5A2Y - chains A and B; structure by X-ray diffraction, 2.75 A resolution.

== Chain A (and B) ==
Protein: Mitochondrial protein
Source organism: Gallus gallus
Notes: fragment: resuidues 37-568; chain B of this document is another copy of the same molecule, construct and numbering; everything in this record applies to it too
UniProtKB: F1NBW0 (F1NBW0_CHICK); residue numbers follow UniProt; this construct covers 37-568
Amino-acid sequence (555 residues; each row starts with the number of its first residue):
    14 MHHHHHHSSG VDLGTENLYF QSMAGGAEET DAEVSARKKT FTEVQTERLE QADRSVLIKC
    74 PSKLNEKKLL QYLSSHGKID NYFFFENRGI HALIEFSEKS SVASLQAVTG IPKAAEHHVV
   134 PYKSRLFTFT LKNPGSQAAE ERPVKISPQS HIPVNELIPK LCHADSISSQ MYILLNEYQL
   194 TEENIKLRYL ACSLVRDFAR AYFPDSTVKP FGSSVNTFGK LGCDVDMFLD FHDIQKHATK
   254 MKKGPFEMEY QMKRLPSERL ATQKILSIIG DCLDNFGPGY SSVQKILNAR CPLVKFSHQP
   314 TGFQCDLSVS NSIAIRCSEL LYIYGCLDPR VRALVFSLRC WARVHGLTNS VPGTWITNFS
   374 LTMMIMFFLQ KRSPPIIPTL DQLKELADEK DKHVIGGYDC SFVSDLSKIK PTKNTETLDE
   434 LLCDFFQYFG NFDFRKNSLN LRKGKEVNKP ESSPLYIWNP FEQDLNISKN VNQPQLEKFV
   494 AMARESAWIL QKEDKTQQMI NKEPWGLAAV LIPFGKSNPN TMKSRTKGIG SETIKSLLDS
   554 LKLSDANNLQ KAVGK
Unresolved in the structure: 14-51, 247-254, 528-568 (chain B: 14-51, 127-129, 152, 247-254, 528-568)
Sequence notes: expression tag (14-36)
Ion coordination: Mg2+: Asp-239 (together with UTP)
Ligand contacts: UTP (uridine 5'-triphosphate): Phe-224, Gly-225, Ser-226, Asn-229, Asp-239, Ala-327, Cys-330, Ser-331, Asn-371, Phe-372, Ile-480
Reported in the primary citation:
  - mutagenesis - D237N: abolished catalytic activity (poly(A) activity)
  - mutagenesis - N472D: decreased catalytic activity on poly(A) tail length
  - mutagenesis - K76E/K80E/K81E, K112E: decreased catalytic activity (poly(A) polymerization activity)
  - mutagenesis - R272E: abolished catalytic activity on poly(A) tail synthesis

== Chain A / chain B interface ==
Contacting residue pairs (140; chain A residue first):
  Lys-81(A) / Phe-259(B)
  Leu-82(A) / Phe-259(B)  hydrophobic
  Tyr-85(A) / Gly-257(B)
  Tyr-85(A) / Phe-259(B)  hydrophobic
  Tyr-85(A) / Met-261(B)  hydrogen bond
  Gln-119(A) / Tyr-263(B)  hydrogen bond (backbone-side chain)
  Val-121(A) / Met-261(B)
  Thr-122(A) / Met-261(B)
  Thr-122(A) / Glu-262(B)
  Thr-122(A) / Tyr-263(B)
  Gly-123(A) / Met-261(B)  hydrogen bond (backbone-backbone)
  Gly-123(A) / Glu-262(B)
  Gly-123(A) / Tyr-263(B)  hydrogen bond (backbone-backbone)
  Pro-125(A) / Glu-262(B)
  Pro-125(A) / Tyr-263(B)
  Ala-127(A) / Arg-267(B)  hydrogen bond (backbone-side chain)
  Ala-128(A) / Arg-267(B)
  His-130(A) / Glu-271(B)  salt bridge
  His-131(A) / Lys-266(B)
  His-131(A) / Arg-267(B)
  His-131(A) / Leu-268(B)  hydrogen bond (backbone-backbone)
  His-131(A) / Pro-269(B)
  His-131(A) / Ser-270(B)
  His-131(A) / Glu-271(B)
  Val-132(A) / Lys-266(B)
  Val-133(A) / Phe-216(B)  hydrophobic
  Val-133(A) / Met-265(B)
  Val-133(A) / Leu-268(B)  hydrophobic
  Pro-134(A) / Phe-216(B)
  Pro-134(A) / Phe-244(B)  hydrophobic
  Pro-134(A) / Met-265(B)  hydrophobic
  Pro-134(A) / Ile-278(B)
  Tyr-135(A) / Tyr-215(B)
  Tyr-135(A) / Phe-216(B)
  Tyr-135(A) / Met-265(B)
  Lys-136(A) / Asp-218(B)  salt bridge
  Lys-136(A) / Tyr-263(B)
  Ser-137(A) / Tyr-263(B)
  Leu-139(A) / Tyr-263(B)
  Leu-139(A) / Gln-264(B)  hydrogen bond (backbone-backbone)
  Phe-140(A) / Glu-262(B)
  Phe-140(A) / Tyr-263(B)  hydrophobic
  Phe-140(A) / Gln-264(B)
  Thr-141(A) / Glu-260(B)
  Thr-141(A) / Met-261(B)
  Thr-141(A) / Glu-262(B)  hydrogen bond (backbone-backbone)
  Thr-141(A) / Gln-264(B)
  Phe-142(A) / Phe-259(B)  hydrophobic
  Phe-142(A) / Met-261(B)  hydrophobic
  Thr-143(A) / Phe-259(B)
  Thr-143(A) / Glu-260(B)  hydrogen bond (backbone-backbone)
  Leu-144(A) / Pro-258(B)
  Leu-144(A) / Phe-259(B)  hydrophobic
  Lys-145(A) / Lys-255(B)
  Lys-145(A) / Gly-257(B)
  Lys-145(A) / Pro-258(B)  hydrogen bond (backbone-backbone)
  Lys-145(A) / Phe-259(B)
  Lys-145(A) / Glu-260(B)
  Phe-211(A) / Tyr-215(B)
  Ala-214(A) / Ala-214(B)  hydrophobic
  Ala-214(A) / Tyr-215(B)  hydrophobic
  Tyr-215(A) / Val-133(B)
  Tyr-215(A) / Pro-134(B)
  Tyr-215(A) / Tyr-135(B)  hydrophobic
  Tyr-215(A) / Phe-211(B)  hydrogen bond (side chain-backbone)
  Tyr-215(A) / Ala-214(B)  hydrophobic
  Tyr-215(A) / Tyr-215(B)  hydrophobic
  Tyr-215(A) / Cys-285(B)  hydrophobic
  Tyr-215(A) / Phe-289(B)  hydrophobic
  Phe-216(A) / Val-133(B)  hydrophobic
  Phe-216(A) / Pro-134(B)
  Phe-216(A) / Phe-289(B)  hydrophobic
  Pro-217(A) / Pro-134(B)
  Lys-256(A) / Lys-145(B)
  Gly-257(A) / Lys-145(B)  hydrogen bond (backbone-side chain)
  Pro-258(A) / Lys-145(B)
  Phe-259(A) / Leu-82(B)  hydrophobic
  Phe-259(A) / Tyr-85(B)  hydrophobic
  Phe-259(A) / Phe-142(B)  hydrophobic
  Phe-259(A) / Thr-143(B)
  Phe-259(A) / Lys-145(B)
  Glu-260(A) / Thr-141(B)
  Glu-260(A) / Phe-142(B)
  Glu-260(A) / Thr-143(B)  hydrogen bond (backbone-backbone)
  Glu-260(A) / Lys-145(B)
  Met-261(A) / Tyr-85(B)  hydrogen bond
  Met-261(A) / Val-121(B)
  Met-261(A) / Thr-122(B)
  Met-261(A) / Gly-123(B)  hydrogen bond (backbone-backbone)
  Met-261(A) / Thr-141(B)
  Met-261(A) / Phe-142(B)  hydrophobic
  Glu-262(A) / Thr-122(B)
  Glu-262(A) / Gly-123(B)
  Glu-262(A) / Pro-125(B)
  Glu-262(A) / Lys-126(B)
  Glu-262(A) / Phe-140(B)
  Glu-262(A) / Thr-141(B)  hydrogen bond (backbone-backbone)
  Tyr-263(A) / Gln-119(B)  hydrogen bond (side chain-backbone)
  Tyr-263(A) / Thr-122(B)
  Tyr-263(A) / Gly-123(B)  hydrogen bond (backbone-backbone)
  Tyr-263(A) / Pro-125(B)
  Tyr-263(A) / Lys-136(B)
  Tyr-263(A) / Ser-137(B)
  Tyr-263(A) / Leu-139(B)
  Tyr-263(A) / Phe-140(B)  hydrophobic
  Gln-264(A) / Leu-139(B)  hydrogen bond (backbone-backbone)
  Gln-264(A) / Pro-291(B)
  Met-265(A) / Ile-124(B)  hydrophobic
  Met-265(A) / Val-133(B)
  Met-265(A) / Pro-134(B)
  Met-265(A) / Tyr-135(B)
  Met-265(A) / Lys-136(B)
  Lys-266(A) / Val-132(B)
  Lys-266(A) / Val-133(B)  hydrogen bond (backbone-backbone)
  Lys-266(A) / Leu-286(B)  hydrogen bond (side chain-backbone)
  Lys-266(A) / Asp-287(B)  hydrogen bond (side chain-backbone)
  Lys-266(A) / Asn-288(B)
  Lys-266(A) / Gly-290(B)  hydrogen bond (side chain-backbone)
  Lys-266(A) / Tyr-293(B)  hydrogen bond (side chain-backbone)
  Arg-267(A) / His-131(B)
  Arg-267(A) / Val-132(B)
  Leu-268(A) / His-131(B)  hydrogen bond (backbone-backbone)
  Leu-268(A) / Val-132(B)
  Leu-268(A) / Val-133(B)  hydrophobic
  Pro-269(A) / His-130(B)
  Ser-270(A) / His-130(B)
  Lys-277(A) / Asn-288(B)
  Ile-278(A) / Phe-289(B)  hydrophobic
  Ile-281(A) / Asp-284(B)
  Ile-281(A) / Asn-288(B)
  Ile-281(A) / Phe-289(B)  hydrophobic
  Asp-284(A) / Ile-281(B)
  Cys-285(A) / Tyr-215(B)
  Cys-285(A) / Ile-281(B)  hydrophobic
  Asn-288(A) / Lys-277(B)  hydrogen bond
  Phe-289(A) / Phe-216(B)  hydrophobic
  Phe-289(A) / Ile-281(B)  hydrophobic
  Pro-291(A) / Gln-264(B)
  Pro-291(A) / Met-265(B)  hydrophobic
  Pro-291(A) / Lys-266(B)
Interface residues without a listed pair, chain A (57 interface residues in all): Lys-72, Leu-118, Ile-124, Pro-313
Interface residues without a listed pair, chain B (63 interface residues in all): Lys-81, Leu-144, Asp-246, Ala-274, Gly-292, Pro-313

== Overview ==
The interface between chain A and chain B involves 57 residues on one side and 63 on the other, with 26
hydrogen bonds and 2 salt bridges. Polar pairs include His-130(A)/Glu-271(B), Lys-136(A)/Asp-218(B) and
Tyr-85(A)/Met-261(B). From the paper: K76E/K80E/K81E and K112E of chain A reduce catalytic activity (poly(A)
polymerization activity); D237N of chain A abolishes catalytic activity (poly(A) activity); 5 substitutions
were tested in all.
Both chains are Mitochondrial protein (Gallus gallus). Entry 5A2Y (Crystal structure of mtPAP in complex with
UTP) was determined by X-ray diffraction together with 5A2V, 5A2W, 5A2X, 5A2Z and 5A30 from the same study.
